PDB entry 1B2K | X-ray diffraction, 1.60 A resolution | chain A

Chain A:
Molecule: Protein (lysozyme)
From: Gallus gallus
Notes: EC 3.2.1.17
UniProt: P00698 (LYSC_CHICK); residues 1-129 here correspond to UniProt positions 19-147 (UniProt number = residue number + 18)
Sequence (129 residues; each row starts with the number of its first residue):
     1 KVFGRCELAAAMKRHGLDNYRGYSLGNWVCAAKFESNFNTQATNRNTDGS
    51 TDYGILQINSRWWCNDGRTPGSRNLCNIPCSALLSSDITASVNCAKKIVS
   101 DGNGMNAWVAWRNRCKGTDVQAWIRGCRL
Cystine bridges: Cys6-Cys127, Cys30-Cys115, Cys64-Cys80, Cys76-Cys94
Swiss-Prot annotation at these positions:
  - active site: Glu35, Asp52
  - binding site (substrate): Asp101

In short:
From UniProt: active-site residues Glu35 and Asp52 and substrate-binding residue Asp101.
Chain A is Protein (lysozyme) (Gallus gallus); the structure, Structural effects of monovalent anions on
polymorphic lysozyme crystals, was determined by X-ray diffraction, deposited together with 1HF4, 1B0D and
1LCN.
